PDB entry 6UUN | electron microscopy, 3.00 A resolution | chains E and R of the 7 polymer chains in the assembly

== Chain E ==
Name: Receptor activity-modifying protein 2
Source organism: Homo sapiens
Reference sequence: O60895 (RAMP2_HUMAN); numbering as in UniProt (aligned over 44-175)
Amino-acid sequence (156 residues; row label = number of the first residue in the row):
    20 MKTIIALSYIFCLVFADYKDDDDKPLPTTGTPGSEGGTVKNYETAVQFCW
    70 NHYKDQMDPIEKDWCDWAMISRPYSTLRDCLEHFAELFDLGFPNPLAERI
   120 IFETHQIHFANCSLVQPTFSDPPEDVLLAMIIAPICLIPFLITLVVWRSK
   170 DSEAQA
Not modelled in the structure: 20-59, 168-175
Differences from the reference sequence: initiating methionine (20); expression tag (21-43)
Cystine bridges: Cys68-Cys99, Cys84-Cys131
Curated features (UniProtKB/Swiss-Prot):
  - site: Ser139 (Required for CALCRL interaction)
  - glycosylation: Asn130 (N-linked (GlcNAc...) asparagine)

== Chain R ==
Name: Calcitonin gene-related peptide type 1 receptor
Source organism: Homo sapiens
Reference sequence: Q16602 (CALRL_HUMAN); residues 22-461 here = UniProt positions 22-461
Amino-acid sequence (490 residues; each row starts with the number of its first residue; numbers below 1 keep their minus sign (Met-9 is residue -9)):
    -9 MKTIIALSYIFCLVFADYKDDDDLEVLFQGPAELEESPEDSIQLGVTRNK
    41 IMTAQYECYQKIMQDPIQQAEGVYCNRTWDGWLCWNDVAAGTESMQLCPD
    91 YFQDFDPSEKVTKICDQDGNWFRHPASNRTWTNYTQCNVNTHEKVKTALN
   141 LFYLTIIGHGLSIASLLISLGIFFYFKSLSCQRITLHKNLFFSFVCNSVV
   191 TIIHLTAVANNQALVATNPVSCKVSQFIHLYLMGCNYFWMLCEGIYLHTL
   241 IVVAVFAEKQHLMWYYFLGWGFPLIPACIHAIARSLYYNDNCWISSDTHL
   291 LYIIHGPICAALLVNLFFLLNIVRVLITKLKVTHQAESNLYMKAVRATLI
   341 LVPLLGIEFVLIPWRPEGKIAEEVYDYIMHILMHFQGLLVSTIFCFFNGE
   391 VQAILRRNWNQYKIQFGNSFSNSEALRSASYTVSTISDGPGYSHDCPSEH
   441 LNGKSIHDIENVLLKPENLYNPAGLEVLFQGPHHHHHHHH
Not modelled in the structure: -9 to 34, 324-328, 354-362, 403-480
Differences from the reference sequence: initiating methionine (-9); expression tag (-8 to 21, 462-480)
Cystine bridges: Cys48-Cys74, Cys65-Cys105, Cys88-Cys127, Cys212-Cys282
Curated features (UniProtKB/Swiss-Prot):
  - region: Thr288, His289 (Required for RAMP3 interaction)
  - site: Gln202 (Required for ADM interaction), Gln250 (Required for RAMP3 interaction), Ser286 (Required for ADM2 interaction), Thr288 (Required for RAMP2 interaction), His295 (Required for ADM2 interaction), Trp354 (Required for ADM2 interaction), Met373 (Required for ADM interaction)
  - modified residue (Phosphoserine): Ser420, Ser445
  - glycosylation (N-linked (GlcNAc...) asparagine): Asn66, Asn118, Asn123
  - natural variant: Val205 (deletion: In LMPHM8; uncertain significance)
  - mutagenesis: Trp72 (W72A: Strongly reduced affinity for adrenomedullin), Phe92 (F92A: Strongly reduced affinity for adrenomedullin), Trp121 (W121A: Strongly reduced affinity for adrenomedullin)
Reported in the primary citation:
  - conformationally variable residues (helix shift, loop rearrangement): Phe246, Leu351

== Interface between chain E and chain R ==
Residue-residue contacts (37; chain E residue first):
  Phe111(E) - Asp70(R)
  Pro112(E) - Trp69(R)
  Thr137(E) - Tyr277(R)
  Thr137(E) - Tyr278(R)
  Thr137(E) - Asn279(R)
  Thr137(E) - Asp280(R)
  Phe138(E) - Tyr278(R)  hydrophobic
  Phe138(E) - Asp280(R)  hydrogen bond (backbone-side chain)
  Ser139(E) - Tyr277(R)  hydrogen bond (side chain-backbone)
  Ser139(E) - Tyr278(R)
  Pro141(E) - Tyr277(R)  hydrophobic
  Pro141(E) - Leu290(R)  hydrophobic
  Pro142(E) - Tyr277(R)
  Val145(E) - Tyr277(R)
  Leu146(E) - His289(R)
  Leu146(E) - Leu290(R)  hydrophobic
  Met149(E) - Ala273(R)  hydrophobic
  Met149(E) - Leu290(R)  hydrophobic
  Ile150(E) - His289(R)
  Ile150(E) - Tyr292(R)  hydrophobic
  Ile150(E) - Ile293(R)  hydrophobic
  Pro153(E) - Phe262(R)
  Pro153(E) - Pro297(R)  hydrophobic
  Ile154(E) - Gly296(R)
  Ile154(E) - Pro297(R)
  Ile154(E) - Ala300(R)  hydrophobic
  Ile157(E) - Phe262(R)  hydrophobic
  Ile157(E) - Pro297(R)  hydrophobic
  Leu160(E) - Phe257(R)  hydrophobic
  Leu160(E) - Phe262(R)  hydrophobic
  Ile161(E) - Ile235(R)  hydrophobic
  Val164(E) - Trp254(R)  hydrophobic
  Val164(E) - Tyr255(R)
  Val165(E) - Ile235(R)  hydrophobic
  Arg167(E) - Gln250(R)
  Arg167(E) - His251(R)
  Arg167(E) - Trp254(R)
Other interface residues (no listed pair), chain E (23 interface residues in all): Pro136, Asp140, Leu156, Leu163
Other interface residues (no listed pair), chain R (29 interface residues in all): Phe228, Leu231, Thr239, Leu258, Ile265, Pro266, Asp287, Thr288

== In short ==
Chain E and chain R form an interface of 23 and 29 residues respectively, with 2 hydrogen bonds. Polar
contacts include Phe138(E)-Asp280(R) and Ser139(E)-Tyr277(R). From UniProt: 3 mutagenesis sites on chain R.
From the paper: conformational variability at Phe246(R) and Leu351(R).
Chain E is Receptor activity-modifying protein 2 and chain R is Calcitonin gene-related peptide type 1
receptor, both from Homo sapiens; the structure, CryoEM Structure of the active Adrenomedullin 1 receptor G
protein complex with adrenomedullin peptide, was determined by electron microscopy (same publication as 6UUS
and 6UVA).
